PDB entry 7O41 | electron microscopy, 7.60 A resolution (low resolution: residue-level contacts below are approximate; hydrogen-bond / salt-bridge calls are withheld) | chains D and E of the 6 polymer chains in the assembly

# Chain D (and E)
Name: TrwG protein
Organism: Escherichia coli
Notes: chain E of this document is another copy of the same molecule, construct and numbering; everything in this record applies to it too
UniProt: O50335 (O50335_ECOLX); residue numbers follow UniProt; this construct covers 1-231
Sequence (231 residues; numbered 1 to 231; the number before each row is that of its first residue):
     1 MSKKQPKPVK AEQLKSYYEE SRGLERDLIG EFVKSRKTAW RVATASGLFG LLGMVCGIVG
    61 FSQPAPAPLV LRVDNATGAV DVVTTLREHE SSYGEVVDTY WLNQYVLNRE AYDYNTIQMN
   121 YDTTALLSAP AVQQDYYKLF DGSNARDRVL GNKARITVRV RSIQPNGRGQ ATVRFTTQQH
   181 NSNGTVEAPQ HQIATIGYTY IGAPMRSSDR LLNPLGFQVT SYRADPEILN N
Unresolved in the structure: 1-12, 63-94 (chain E: 1-11, 63-94)
Construct notes: conflict Ala188 (Arg in O50335)

# Chain D / chain E interface
Contacting residue pairs (35; chain D residue first):
  Ile29(D) - Phe32(E)
  Phe32(D) - Phe32(E)
  Phe32(D) - Val33(E)
  Phe32(D) - Arg36(E)
  Val33(D) - Phe32(E)
  Ser35(D) - Arg36(E)
  Arg36(D) - Phe32(E)
  Arg36(D) - Ser35(E)
  Arg36(D) - Ala39(E)
  Ala39(D) - Trp40(E)
  Ala39(D) - Ala43(E)
  Ala43(D) - Ala43(E)
  Ser46(D) - Ser46(E)
  Ser46(D) - Gly47(E)
  Phe49(D) - Met54(E)
  Gly50(D) - Gly50(E)
  Gly53(D) - Gly53(E)
  Gly53(D) - Met54(E)
  Gly53(D) - Gly57(E)
  Cys56(D) - Gly57(E)
  Cys56(D) - Phe61(E)
  Gly57(D) - Gly57(E)
  Gly60(D) - Gly60(E)
  Gly60(D) - Phe61(E)
  Phe61(D) - Gly60(E)
  Glu95(D) - Asn230(E)
  Glu95(D) - Asn231(E)
  Val96(D) - Leu229(E)
  Val96(D) - Asn230(E)
  Val96(D) - Asn231(E)
  Val97(D) - Asn230(E)
  Val97(D) - Asn231(E)
  Asp98(D) - Asn230(E)
  Tyr100(D) - Ile228(E)
  Tyr100(D) - Asn230(E)
Also at the interface, not in a pair above, chain D (22 interface residues in all): Trp40, Thr99
Also at the interface, not in a pair above, chain E (21 interface residues in all): Ile29, Val42

# Overview
Chain D and chain E form an interface of 22 and 21 residues respectively.
Both chains are TrwG protein (Escherichia coli). Entry 7O41 (Hexameric composite model of the Inner Membrane
Complex (IMC) with the Arches from the fully-assembled R388 ...) was determined by electron microscopy,
deposited together with 7O3J, 7O3T, 7O3V and 7OIU.
